PDB entry 7PHC | electron microscopy, 9.90 A resolution (very low resolution: no residue pairs are listed; an interface is given only as per-side residue counts) | chains r and 3 of the 54 polymer chains in the assembly

[Chain r]
Protein: 50S ribosomal protein L22
Source organism: Mycoplasma pneumoniae M129
UniProtKB: P75575 (RL22_MYCPN); residues 1-159 here = UniProt positions 1-159
Amino-acid sequence (159 residues; row label = number of the first residue in the row):
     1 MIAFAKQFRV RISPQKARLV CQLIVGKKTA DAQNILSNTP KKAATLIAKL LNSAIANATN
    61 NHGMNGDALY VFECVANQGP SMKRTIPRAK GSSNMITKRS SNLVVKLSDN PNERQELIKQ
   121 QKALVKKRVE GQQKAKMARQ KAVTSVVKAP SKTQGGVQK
Unresolved in the structure: 140-159
Disulfide bonds: Cys-21/Cys-74
Swiss-Prot annotation at these positions:
  - natural variant: Pro-111 to Arg-114 (deletion: After 48 telithromycin passages), Asn-112 (N112R: After 37 telithromycin passages), Arg-114 (R114T: After 20 and 32 telithromycin passages)

[Chain 3]
Molecule: 23S ribosomal RNA
Source organism: Mycoplasma pneumoniae M129
Sequence (2907 nucleotides; numbered 1 to 2907; the number before each row is that of its first residue):
     1 UACAAUAAGU UACUAAGGGC UUAUGGUGGA UGCCUUGGCA CUAAUAGGCG AUGAAGGACG
    61 UGUUAACCUG CGAUAAGCUU CGGGUAGGUG GUAAGAACCU CAGAUCCGGA GAUUUCCGAA
   121 UGGAGCAAUC CGGUAGUUGG AAACAGCUAU CAUUAAUUGA UGAAUAAAUA GUCAAUUAAA
   181 GCAAUACGUG GUGAAGUGAA ACAUCUCAGU AGCCACAGGA AAAGAAAACG AAUGUGAUUC
   241 CGUGUGUAGU GGCGAGCGAA AGCGGAACAG GCCAAACUUA UCAUUAGAUA GGGGUUGUAG
   301 GGCUUGCAAU GUGGACUUGA AAACGAUAGA AGAAGCUGUU GGAAAGCAGC GCGCAAAAGG
   361 GUGAUAGCCC CGUAUUUGAA AUUGUUUUCA UACCUAGCGA GAUCCCUGAG UAGCUCGGAA
   421 AACGUUAUUU UGAGUGAAUC UGCCCAGACC AUUGGGUAAG CCUAAAUACU AAUUAGUGAC
   481 CGAUAGCGAA ACAGUACCGU GAGGGAAAGG UGAAAAGAAC CCAGAGAUGG GAGUGAAAUA
   541 GAUUCUGAAA CCAUAUGCCU ACAACGUGUC AGAGCACAUU AAUGUGUGAU GGCGUGCGUU
   601 UUGAAGUAUG AGCCGGCGAG UUAUGAUAGC AAGCGUUAGU UAACCAGGAG AUGGGGAGCU
   661 GUAGCGAAAG CGAGUUUUAA AAGAGCGUUU GUUUGUUAUU AUAGACCCGA AACGGGUUGA
   721 GCUAGUCAUG AGCAGGUUGA AGGUUGAGUA ACAUCAACUG GAGGACCGAA CCGACUCUCG
   781 UUGAAACGAU AGCGGAUGAC UUGUGAUUAG GGGUGAAAUU CCAAUCGAAA UCCGUGAUAG
   841 CUGGUUCUCG UCGAAAUAGC UUUAAGGCUA GCGUGAGAUC ACAAAUAAGU GGAGGUAAAG
   901 CUACUGAAUG UAUGAUGGCG CCACCUAGGC GUACUGAAUA CAAUUAAACU CUGAAUGCCA
   961 UUUAUUUUAU UCUCGCAGUC AGACAGUGGG GGAUAAGCUU CAUUGUCAAG AGGGGAAGAG
  1021 CCCAGAUCAU UAAAUAAGGU CCCCAAAAUA UACUAAGUGG AAAAGGAUGU GAAAGUGCUA
  1081 AAACAGCAAG GAUGUUGGCU UAGAAGCAGC CAUCGUUUAA AGAGUGCGUA ACAGCUCACU
  1141 UGUCGAGUGU UUUUGCGCCG AAGAUGUAAC GGGGCUAAGU AUAUUACCGA AUUUAUGGAU
  1201 AAGAUUUAUA UCUUGUGGUA GACGAGCGUU GUAUUGGAGU UGAAGUCAAA GCGUGAGCAU
  1261 UGGUGGAUCC AAUACAAGUG AGAAUGCCGG CAUGAGUAAC GCUUGGGAGU GAGAAUCUCC
  1321 CAAACCGAUU GACUAAGGUU UCCUGGACCA GGGUCGUCCU UCCAGGGUUA GUCUGGACCU
  1381 AAGCUGAGGC UGAAAAGCGU AGGCGAUGGA CAACAGGUUA AUAUUCCUGU ACUUACAGUU
  1441 AGACUGAUGG AGUGACAAAG AAGGUUUUCC ACCCCCAUAA UUGGAUUUGG GGAUAAAUCA
  1501 UAAGGUGGUA CAAUAGGCAA AUCCGUUGUG CAUAACAUUG AGUGAUGAUG UCGAGUGAAU
  1561 GAGUGAUCAA GUAGCGAAGG UGGUAUUAAU CAUGCUUUCA AGAAAAGCUU CUAGGGUUAA
  1621 UCUAGCUGUA ACCAGUACCG AGAACGAACA CACGUAGUCA AGGAGAGGAU CCUAAGGUUA
  1681 GCGAGUGAAC UAUAGCCAAG GAACUCUGCA AAUUAACCCC GUAAGUUAGC GAGAAGGGGU
  1741 GCUUAUGUAA AAGUAAGCCG CAGUGAAGAA CGAGGGGGGA CUGUUUAACU AAAACACAAC
  1801 UCUAUGCCAA ACCGUAAGGU GAUGUAUAUG GGGUGACACC UGCCCAGUGC UGGAAGGUUA
  1861 AAGAAGGAGG UUAGCGCAAG CGAAGCUUUU AACUGAAGCC CCAGUGAACG GCGGCCGUAA
  1921 CUAUAACGGU CCUAAGGUAG CGAAAUUCCU AGUCGGGUAA AUUCCGUCCC GCUUGAAUGG
  1981 UGUAACCAUC UCUUGACUGU CUCGGCUAUA GACUCGGUGA AAUCCAGGUA CGGGUGAAGA
  2041 CACCCGUUAG GCGCAACGGG ACGGAAAGAC CCCGUGAAGC UUUACUGUAG CUUAAUAUUG
  2101 AUCAGGACAU UAUCAUGUAG AGAAUAGGUA GGAGCAAUCG AUGCAAGUUC GCUAGGACUU
  2161 GUUGAUGCGA AAGGUGGAAU ACUACCCUUG GUUGUGUGCU GUUCUAAUUG GUAACUGUUA
  2221 UCCAGUUUCA AGACAGUGUU AGGUGGGCAG UUUGACUGGG GCGGUCGCCU CCUAAAAGGU
  2281 AACGGAGGCG UACAAAGGUA CCUUCAGUAC GGUUGGAAAU CGUAUGUAGA GUGUAAUGGU
  2341 GUAAGGGUGC UUGACUGUGA GACAUACAGG UCGAACAGGU GAGAAAUCAG GUCAUAGUGA
  2401 UCCGGUGGUC CAGUAUGGAA UGGCCAUCGC UCAACGGAUA AAAGCUACUC CGGGGAUAAC
  2461 AGGCUGAUAC UGCCCAAGAG UUCAUAUCGA CGGCAGUGUU UGGCACCUCG AUGUCGACUC
  2521 AUCUCAUCCU CGAGCUGAAG CAGGUUCGAA GGGUUCGGCU GUUCGCCGAU UAAAGAGAUA
  2581 CGUGAGUUGG GUUCAAACCG UCGUGAGACA GGUUGGUCCC UAUCUAUUGU GCCCGUAGGA
  2641 AGAUUGAAGA GUGUUGCUUC UAGUACGAGA GGACCGAAGC GAGGACACCU CUUAUGCUCC
  2701 AGUUGUAGCG CCAGCUGCAC CGCUGGGUAG UAACGUGUCU AUUAGAUAAA CGCUGAAAGC
  2761 AUCUAAGUGU GAAACUAUCU CAAAGAUUAA UCUUCCCAUU UCGCAAGAAA GUAAGAGCCG
  2821 UCAAAGACGA UGACGUUGAU AGGUUACAGG UGUAAGCAUA GUGAUAUGUU GAGCUGAGUA
  2881 AUACUAAUUG CUCGAGGACU UAUUGGA
Unresolved in the structure: 1-7, 923-927, 1560-1569, 2901-2907

[Interface between chain r and chain 3]
At this resolution (10 A) residue pairs are not listed: 58 residues of chain r and 53 of chain 3 lie at the interface.

[Overview]
58 residues of chain r face 53 of chain 3 across their interface.
Here chain r is 50S ribosomal protein L22 and chain 3 is 23S ribosomal RNA, both from Mycoplasma pneumoniae
M129. Entry 7PHC (70S ribosome with A*- and P/E-site tRNAs in chloramphenicol-treated Mycoplasma pneumoniae
cells) was determined by electron microscopy (same publication as 7OOC, 7OOD, 7P6Z, 7PAH, 7PAI, 7PAJ and 23
further entries).
